8WP2 - chains I and M of the 16 polymer chains in the assembly; structure by electron microscopy, 3.30 A resolution.

Chain I:
Molecule: Piwi domain-containing protein
Organism: Maribacter polysiphoniae
Sequence (507 residues; each row starts with the number of its first residue):
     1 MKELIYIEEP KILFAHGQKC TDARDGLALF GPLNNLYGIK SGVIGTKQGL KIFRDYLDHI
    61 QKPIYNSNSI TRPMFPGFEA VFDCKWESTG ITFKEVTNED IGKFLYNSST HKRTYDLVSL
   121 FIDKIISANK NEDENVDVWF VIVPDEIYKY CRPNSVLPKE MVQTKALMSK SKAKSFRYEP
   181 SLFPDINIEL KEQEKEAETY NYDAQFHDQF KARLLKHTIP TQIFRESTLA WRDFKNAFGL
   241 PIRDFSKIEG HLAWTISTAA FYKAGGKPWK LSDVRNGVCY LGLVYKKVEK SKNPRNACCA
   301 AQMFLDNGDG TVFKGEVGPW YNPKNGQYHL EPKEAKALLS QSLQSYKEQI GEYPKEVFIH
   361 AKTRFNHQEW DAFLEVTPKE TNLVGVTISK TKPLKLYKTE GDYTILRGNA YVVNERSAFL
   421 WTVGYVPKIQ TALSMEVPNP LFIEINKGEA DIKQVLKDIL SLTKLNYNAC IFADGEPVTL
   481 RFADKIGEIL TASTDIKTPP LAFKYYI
Not modelled in the structure: 1-3, 167-202, 320-326, 507

Chain M:
Molecule: 21-nt RNA strand
Sequence (21 nucleotides; numbered 1 to 21; the number before each row is that of its first residue):
     1 UGACGGCUCU AAUCUAUUAG U
Not modelled in the structure: 19-21

How chain I and chain M interact:
Contacting residue pairs - 40 pairs, chain I then chain M:
  Tyr-148(I) / U1(M)  base contact
  His-207(I) / U1(M)  salt bridge to the phosphate
  Lys-211(I) / U1(M)  salt bridge to the phosphate
  Gln-222(I) / U1(M)  hydrogen bond to the phosphate
  Ile-223(I) / U1(M)  phosphate contact
  Ile-223(I) / G2(M)  sugar contact
  Phe-224(I) / U1(M)  phosphate contact
  Phe-224(I) / G2(M)  sugar contact
  Arg-225(I) / U1(M)  phosphate contact
  Arg-225(I) / G2(M)  hydrogen bond to the phosphate
  Thr-228(I) / G2(M)  phosphate contact
  Arg-243(I) / G2(M)  salt bridge to the phosphate
  Asp-244(I) / G2(M)  base contact
  Ile-248(I) / G2(M)  base contact
  His-251(I) / G2(M)  base contact
  Thr-255(I) / G2(M)  hydrogen bond to the base
  Ile-256(I) / G2(M)  sugar contact
  Arg-295(I) / A12(M)  sugar contact
  Arg-295(I) / U13(M)  hydrogen bond to the sugar
  Gln-327(I) / U13(M)  phosphate contact
  Gln-327(I) / C14(M)  sugar contact
  Lys-390(I) / G6(M)  salt bridge to the phosphate
  Lys-395(I) / C7(M)  phosphate contact
  Val-423(I) / G6(M)  phosphate contact
  Ser-434(I) / G5(M)  phosphate contact
  Val-437(I) / C7(M)  phosphate contact
  Asn-439(I) / C7(M)  hydrogen bond to the phosphate
  Asn-466(I) / C4(M)  hydrogen bond to the phosphate
  Asn-468(I) / U1(M)  phosphate contact
  Asn-468(I) / G2(M)  phosphate contact
  Asn-468(I) / A3(M)  hydrogen bond to the phosphate
  Ala-469(I) / A3(M)  phosphate contact
  Ile-471(I) / C4(M)  sugar contact
  Asp-474(I) / C4(M)  phosphate contact
  Asp-474(I) / G5(M)  phosphate contact
  Gly-475(I) / C4(M)  phosphate contact
  Gly-475(I) / G5(M)  hydrogen bond to the phosphate
  Glu-476(I) / G5(M)  phosphate contact
  Arg-481(I) / C4(M)  salt bridge to the phosphate
  Arg-481(I) / G5(M)  salt bridge to the phosphate
Interface residues without a listed pair, chain I (36 interface residues in all): Thr-221, Leu-252, Glu-436, Pro-438, Ala-473, Tyr-506

In short:
The interface between chain I and chain M involves 36 residues on one side and 10 on the other; the contacts
include 8 hydrogen bonds and 6 salt bridges. Among the polar pairs are Thr-255(I)/G2(M), Arg-295(I)/U13(M) and
Gln-222(I)/U1(M).
Here chain I is Piwi domain-containing protein (Maribacter polysiphoniae) and chain M is a 21-nt RNA strand.
Entry 8WP2 (MapSPARTA tetramer bound with guide-target) was determined by electron microscopy.
